Entry 2ZE5 (X-ray diffraction, 2.31 A resolution); this record covers chain A.

[Chain A]
Protein: Isopentenyl transferase
Source organism: Agrobacterium tumefaciens
Notes: EC 2.5.1.27
Reference sequence: P58758 (IPTZ_AGRT5); numbering as in UniProt (aligned over 1-243)
Chain sequence (253 residues; each row starts with the number of its first residue):
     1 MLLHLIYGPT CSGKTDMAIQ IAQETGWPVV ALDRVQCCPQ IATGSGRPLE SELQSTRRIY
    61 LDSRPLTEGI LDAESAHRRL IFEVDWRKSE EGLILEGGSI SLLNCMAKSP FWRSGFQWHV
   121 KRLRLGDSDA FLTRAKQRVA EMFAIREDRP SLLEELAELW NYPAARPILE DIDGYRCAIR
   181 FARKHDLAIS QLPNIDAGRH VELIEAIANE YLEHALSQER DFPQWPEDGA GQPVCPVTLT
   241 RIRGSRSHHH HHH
Not modelled in the structure: 228-253
Sequence notes: expression tag (244-253)
Residues lining bound ligands: adenosine monophosphate (AMP): Asp33, Arg34, Val35, Gln36, Gly44, Ser45, Gly98, Ser99, Ile100, Ser101, Asp171, Ile172, Asp173, Arg176, His214
Reported in the primary citation:
  - binding site for adenosine monophosphate: Asp33, Arg34, Val35, Ser45, Ser99 to Ser101, Asp171
  - contacts within the chain: Arg138-Glu141
  - catalytic residues: Asp33
  - mutagenesis - D33A: abolished catalytic activity
  - mutagenesis - R34K, R34K/I100N, I100N, E213Q: unchanged catalytic activity
  - mutagenesis - T10A, R138A: decreased catalytic activity
  - mutagenesis - Y211T: decreased catalytic activity on DMAPP
  - mutagenesis - D173G, H214L: decreased catalytic activity on HMBDP
  - specificity-determining residues: Asp173, His214

[In short]
Bound to chain A: adenosine monophosphate. The paper reports the catalytic residue Asp33; T10A and R138A
reduce catalytic activity; 10 substitutions were tested in all.
Chain A is Isopentenyl transferase (Agrobacterium tumefaciens); the structure, Crystal Structure of adenosine
phosphate-isopentenyltransferase, was determined by X-ray diffraction (same publication as 2ZE6, 2ZE7 and
2ZE8).
